Entry 5HNA (X-ray diffraction, 2.69 A resolution); this record covers chains A and B.

# Chain A (and B)
Protein: Farnesyl pyrophosphate synthase, putative
Source organism: Plasmodium vivax
Notes: chain B of this document is another copy of the same molecule, construct and numbering; everything in this record applies to it too
Reference sequence: A5K4U6 (A5K4U6_PLAVS); residues 22-396 here correspond to UniProt positions 1-375 (UniProt number = residue number - 21)
Amino-acid sequence (375 residues; each row starts with the number of its first residue):
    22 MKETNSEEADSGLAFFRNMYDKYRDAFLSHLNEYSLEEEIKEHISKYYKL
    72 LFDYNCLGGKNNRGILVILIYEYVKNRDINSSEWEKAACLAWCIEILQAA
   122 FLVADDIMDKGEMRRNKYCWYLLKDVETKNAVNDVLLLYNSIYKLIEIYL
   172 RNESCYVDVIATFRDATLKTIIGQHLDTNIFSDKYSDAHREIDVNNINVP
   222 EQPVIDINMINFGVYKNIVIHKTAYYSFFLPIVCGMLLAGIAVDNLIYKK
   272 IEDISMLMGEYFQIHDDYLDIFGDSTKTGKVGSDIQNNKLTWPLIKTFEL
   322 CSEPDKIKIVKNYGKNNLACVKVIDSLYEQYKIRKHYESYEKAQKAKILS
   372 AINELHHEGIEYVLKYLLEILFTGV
Not modelled in the structure: 22-33, 97-98, 208-210, 263-264, 294, 303, 395-396
Differences from the reference sequence: conflict Met-134 (Thr113 in A5K4U6), Asp-227 (Asn206 in A5K4U6)
Ligand contacts: 63D (4-chloro-2-{[3-(decyloxy)-5-hydroxybenzyl]oxy}-5-sulfamoylbenzoic acid): Gly-80, Lys-81, Asn-82, Arg-84, Gln-119, Ala-121, Phe-122, Leu-123, Ala-125, Asp-126, Met-129, Arg-135, Arg-136, Val-156, Tyr-160, Thr-191, Ile-192, Gln-195, Lys-243, Thr-244, Tyr-247, Phe-283, Gln-284
Reported in the primary citation:
  - binding site for 63D: Lys-81, Arg-135, Arg-136

# Interface between chain A and chain B
Pairs across the interface (123):
  Tyr-55(A) / Leu-189(B)
  Tyr-55(A) / Lys-190(B)
  Tyr-55(A) / Ile-193(B)  hydrophobic
  Ser-56(A) / Asn-238(B)
  Ser-56(A) / His-242(B)
  Leu-57(A) / Leu-197(B)  hydrophobic
  Leu-57(A) / Asn-238(B)
  Leu-57(A) / His-242(B)
  Glu-58(A) / Gly-234(B)
  Glu-58(A) / Val-235(B)
  Glu-58(A) / Asn-238(B)  hydrogen bond (backbone-side chain)
  Ile-61(A) / Leu-197(B)  hydrophobic
  His-64(A) / Tyr-206(B)
  Ile-65(A) / Leu-197(B)  hydrophobic
  Lys-67(A) / Lys-205(B)  hydrogen bond (side chain-backbone)
  Lys-67(A) / Tyr-206(B)
  Tyr-68(A) / His-196(B)
  Tyr-68(A) / Lys-205(B)
  Tyr-69(A) / Ile-193(B)  hydrophobic
  Tyr-69(A) / His-196(B)
  Leu-71(A) / Ile-213(B)  hydrophobic
  Tyr-75(A) / Val-215(B)  hydrophobic
  Met-129(A) / Lys-150(B)
  Met-129(A) / Asn-154(B)
  Tyr-139(A) / Val-215(B)
  Tyr-139(A) / Asn-216(B)
  Tyr-139(A) / Ile-218(B)  hydrophobic
  Leu-143(A) / Ile-218(B)
  Leu-144(A) / Val-215(B)
  Leu-144(A) / Asn-217(B)
  Leu-144(A) / Ile-218(B)  hydrophobic
  Lys-145(A) / Asn-217(B)  hydrogen bond (backbone-backbone)
  Lys-145(A) / Ile-218(B)
  Lys-145(A) / Asn-219(B)
  Lys-145(A) / Val-220(B)
  Lys-145(A) / Pro-221(B)
  Asp-146(A) / Lys-205(B)  hydrogen bond (backbone-side chain)
  Asp-146(A) / Ile-213(B)
  Asp-146(A) / Asp-214(B)  hydrogen bond (side chain-backbone)
  Lys-150(A) / Met-129(B)
  Lys-150(A) / Thr-199(B)
  Asn-151(A) / Thr-199(B)
  Asn-151(A) / Asn-200(B)  hydrogen bond
  Asn-151(A) / Lys-205(B)
  Val-153(A) / Val-153(B)  hydrophobic
  Asn-154(A) / Met-129(B)
  Asn-154(A) / Ile-192(B)  hydrogen bond (side chain-backbone)
  Asn-154(A) / Gln-195(B)
  Asn-154(A) / His-196(B)
  Val-156(A) / Leu-157(B)  hydrophobic
  Leu-157(A) / Val-156(B)  hydrophobic
  Leu-157(A) / Leu-157(B)  hydrophobic
  Leu-157(A) / Ile-192(B)
  Leu-158(A) / Ile-192(B)  hydrophobic
  Leu-158(A) / Ile-193(B)  hydrophobic
  Tyr-160(A) / Asn-161(B)  hydrogen bond
  Asn-161(A) / Tyr-160(B)  hydrogen bond
  Asn-161(A) / Arg-185(B)
  Asn-161(A) / Thr-188(B)
  Asn-161(A) / Leu-189(B)
  Tyr-164(A) / Arg-185(B)
  Lys-165(A) / Arg-185(B)
  Lys-165(A) / Asp-186(B)  salt bridge
  Glu-168(A) / Arg-185(B)  salt bridge
  Tyr-177(A) / Arg-185(B)
  Val-178(A) / Val-178(B)  hydrophobic
  Ala-182(A) / Glu-168(B)
  Arg-185(A) / Asn-161(B)
  Arg-185(A) / Tyr-164(B)
  Arg-185(A) / Lys-165(B)
  Arg-185(A) / Glu-168(B)  salt bridge
  Asp-186(A) / Lys-165(B)  salt bridge
  Thr-188(A) / Asn-161(B)
  Leu-189(A) / Phe-48(B)  hydrophobic
  Leu-189(A) / Tyr-55(B)
  Leu-189(A) / Leu-158(B)  hydrophobic
  Lys-190(A) / Tyr-55(B)
  Ile-192(A) / Asn-154(B)
  Ile-192(A) / Leu-157(B)
  Ile-192(A) / Leu-158(B)
  Ile-193(A) / Tyr-55(B)  hydrophobic
  Ile-193(A) / Tyr-69(B)
  Ile-193(A) / Leu-158(B)  hydrophobic
  His-196(A) / Tyr-68(B)
  His-196(A) / Tyr-69(B)
  His-196(A) / Asn-154(B)
  Leu-197(A) / Leu-57(B)  hydrophobic
  Leu-197(A) / Ile-61(B)  hydrophobic
  Thr-199(A) / Lys-150(B)
  Thr-199(A) / Asn-151(B)
  Asn-200(A) / Asn-151(B)  hydrogen bond
  Ile-201(A) / Ile-61(B)  hydrophobic
  Lys-205(A) / Tyr-68(B)
  Lys-205(A) / Asp-146(B)  hydrogen bond (side chain-backbone)
  Tyr-206(A) / His-64(B)
  Arg-211(A) / Lys-67(B)
  Glu-212(A) / Lys-67(B)  salt bridge
  Glu-212(A) / Asp-146(B)
  Ile-213(A) / Tyr-68(B)  hydrophobic
  Ile-213(A) / Leu-71(B)  hydrophobic
  Ile-213(A) / Asp-146(B)
  Asp-214(A) / Asp-146(B)  hydrogen bond (backbone-side chain)
  Val-215(A) / Tyr-75(B)  hydrophobic
  Val-215(A) / Tyr-139(B)
  Val-215(A) / Leu-144(B)
  Asn-216(A) / Tyr-139(B)
  Asn-217(A) / Leu-144(B)
  Asn-217(A) / Lys-145(B)  hydrogen bond (backbone-backbone)
  Ile-218(A) / Tyr-139(B)  hydrophobic
  Ile-218(A) / Leu-143(B)
  Ile-218(A) / Leu-144(B)  hydrophobic
  Ile-218(A) / Lys-145(B)
  Asn-219(A) / Lys-145(B)  hydrogen bond (backbone-side chain)
  Val-220(A) / Lys-145(B)
  Pro-221(A) / Lys-145(B)
  Gly-234(A) / Glu-58(B)
  Val-235(A) / Glu-58(B)
  Asn-238(A) / Ser-56(B)
  Asn-238(A) / Leu-57(B)
  Asn-238(A) / Glu-58(B)
  His-242(A) / Tyr-55(B)
  His-242(A) / Ser-56(B)
  His-242(A) / Leu-57(B)
Other interface residues (no listed pair), chain A (69 interface residues in all): Phe-48, His-51, Leu-52, Ile-128, Gln-195, Ser-207, Glu-222
Other interface residues (no listed pair), chain B (71 interface residues in all): His-51, Leu-52, Ile-65, Ala-125, Ile-128, Val-147, Thr-149, Tyr-177, Ala-182, Ile-201, Glu-222, Met-230, Asn-232

# Overview
Chain A and chain B form an interface of 69 and 71 residues respectively; the contacts include 14 hydrogen
bonds and 5 salt bridges. Polar pairs include Lys-165(A)/Asp-186(B), Glu-168(A)/Arg-185(B) and
Glu-212(A)/Lys-67(B). Ligands of chain A: compound 63D. From the paper: a binding site for 63D at Lys-81(A),
Arg-135(A) and Arg-136(A).
Both chains are Farnesyl pyrophosphate synthase, putative (Plasmodium vivax). Entry 5HNA (Crystal structure of
Plasmodium vivax geranylgeranylpyrophosphate synthase complexed with BPH-1251) was determined by X-ray
diffraction together with 5HN7, 5HN8 and 5HN9 from the same study.
